PDB entry 4L10 | X-ray diffraction, 1.70 A resolution | chains A and C

== Chain A ==
Name: Tankyrase-2
Organism: Homo sapiens
Notes: EC 2.4.2.30; fragment: C-terminal fragment
UniProtKB: Q9H2K2 (TNKS2_HUMAN); numbering as in UniProt (aligned over 946-1113)
Chain sequence (191 residues; numbered 923 to 1113; the number before each row is that of its first residue):
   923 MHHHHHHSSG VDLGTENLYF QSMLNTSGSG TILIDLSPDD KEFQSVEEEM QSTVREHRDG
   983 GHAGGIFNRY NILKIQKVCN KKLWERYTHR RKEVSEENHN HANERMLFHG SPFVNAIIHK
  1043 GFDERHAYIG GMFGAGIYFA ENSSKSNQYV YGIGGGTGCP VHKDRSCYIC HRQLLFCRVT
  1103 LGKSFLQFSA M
Disordered / not traced: 923-951, 1113
Construct notes: expression tag (923-945)
Metal / ion sites: Zn2+: Cys-1081, His-1084, Cys-1089, Cys-1092
Small-molecule neighbours: 2-(4-methoxyphenyl)-4H-chromen-4-one (A63): Phe-1030, His-1031, Gly-1032, Ser-1033, Phe-1035, Arg-1047, His-1048, Ala-1049, Tyr-1050, Tyr-1060, Phe-1061, Ala-1062, Lys-1067, Ser-1068, Tyr-1071, Ile-1075
Swiss-Prot annotation at these positions:
  - binding site (Zn(2+)): Cys-1081, His-1084, Cys-1089, Cys-1092
  - mutagenesis: Met-1054 (M1054V: Loss of activity)

== Chain C ==
Name: Tankyrase-2
Organism: Homo sapiens
Notes: EC 2.4.2.30; fragment: C-terminal fragment
UniProtKB: Q9H2K2 (TNKS2_HUMAN); residues 1114-1162 here = UniProt positions 1114-1162
Chain sequence (49 residues; each row starts with the number of its first residue):
  1114 KMAHSPPGHH SVTGRPSVNG LALAEYVIYR GEQAYPEYLI TYQIMRPEG
Disordered / not traced: 1114, 1162

== How chain A and chain C interact ==
Pairs across the interface - 153 pairs, chain A then chain C:
  Leu-958(A) / Tyr-1151(C)  hydrophobic
  Glu-964(A) / Tyr-1151(C)  hydrogen bond
  Val-968(A) / Tyr-1151(C)
  Val-968(A) / Ile-1153(C)  hydrophobic
  Met-972(A) / Tyr-1155(C)  hydrophobic
  Arg-977(A) / Asn-1132(C)
  Arg-977(A) / Leu-1134(C)
  Arg-977(A) / Ala-1135(C)
  Arg-980(A) / Val-1131(C)
  Gly-986(A) / Ile-1157(C)
  Ile-988(A) / Met-1158(C)
  Ile-988(A) / Pro-1160(C)
  Phe-989(A) / Ile-1157(C)  hydrophobic
  Phe-989(A) / Met-1158(C)
  Asn-990(A) / Pro-1160(C)
  Arg-991(A) / Met-1158(C)  hydrogen bond (backbone-backbone)
  Tyr-992(A) / Tyr-1155(C)  hydrophobic
  Tyr-992(A) / Gln-1156(C)
  Tyr-992(A) / Met-1158(C)
  Asn-993(A) / Tyr-1155(C)
  Asn-993(A) / Gln-1156(C)  hydrogen bond (backbone-backbone)
  Asn-993(A) / Met-1158(C)
  Ile-994(A) / Thr-1154(C)
  Leu-995(A) / Thr-1154(C)  hydrogen bond (backbone-backbone)
  Leu-995(A) / Tyr-1155(C)
  Leu-995(A) / Gln-1156(C)
  Lys-996(A) / Leu-1152(C)
  Lys-996(A) / Ile-1153(C)
  Lys-996(A) / Thr-1154(C)  hydrogen bond (backbone-backbone)
  Ile-997(A) / Leu-1152(C)
  Gln-998(A) / Glu-1150(C)
  Gln-998(A) / Tyr-1151(C)
  Gln-998(A) / Leu-1152(C)  hydrogen bond (backbone-backbone)
  Lys-999(A) / Glu-1150(C)
  Lys-999(A) / Tyr-1151(C)
  Val-1000(A) / Tyr-1148(C)  hydrogen bond (backbone-side chain)
  Val-1000(A) / Pro-1149(C)
  Val-1000(A) / Glu-1150(C)  hydrogen bond (backbone-backbone)
  Val-1000(A) / Leu-1152(C)
  Cys-1001(A) / Tyr-1148(C)
  Asn-1002(A) / Tyr-1148(C)  hydrogen bond (backbone-side chain)
  Leu-1005(A) / Tyr-1148(C)
  Trp-1006(A) / Tyr-1148(C)
  Trp-1006(A) / Glu-1150(C)
  Arg-1008(A) / Glu-1145(C)
  Tyr-1009(A) / Glu-1145(C)
  Tyr-1009(A) / Gln-1146(C)
  Tyr-1009(A) / Ala-1147(C)
  Tyr-1009(A) / Tyr-1148(C)  hydrophobic
  Arg-1012(A) / His-1123(C)
  Arg-1012(A) / Arg-1143(C)
  Arg-1012(A) / Glu-1145(C)
  Arg-1012(A) / Gln-1146(C)  hydrogen bond
  Val-1016(A) / His-1123(C)
  Glu-1019(A) / His-1123(C)  salt bridge
  Arg-1027(A) / Tyr-1139(C)  hydrogen bond
  Leu-1029(A) / Tyr-1139(C)  hydrophobic
  Val-1036(A) / Leu-1152(C)  hydrophobic
  Phe-1044(A) / Gly-1144(C)
  Phe-1044(A) / Ala-1147(C)  hydrophobic
  Glu-1046(A) / Met-1115(C)
  Phe-1055(A) / Gly-1127(C)
  Phe-1055(A) / Val-1140(C)  hydrophobic
  Phe-1055(A) / Tyr-1142(C)  hydrogen bond (backbone-side chain)
  Ala-1057(A) / Met-1115(C)
  Ala-1057(A) / Ala-1116(C)  hydrogen bond (backbone-backbone)
  Ala-1057(A) / Tyr-1142(C)
  Gly-1058(A) / Val-1140(C)
  Gly-1058(A) / Ile-1141(C)
  Gly-1058(A) / Tyr-1142(C)
  Ile-1059(A) / Met-1115(C)  hydrophobic
  Ile-1059(A) / Tyr-1139(C)
  Ile-1059(A) / Val-1140(C)
  Ile-1059(A) / Ile-1141(C)  hydrogen bond (backbone-backbone)
  Ile-1059(A) / Gly-1144(C)
  Tyr-1060(A) / Tyr-1139(C)
  Tyr-1060(A) / Val-1140(C)  hydrophobic
  Phe-1061(A) / Glu-1138(C)
  Phe-1061(A) / Tyr-1139(C)  hydrogen bond (backbone-backbone)
  Phe-1061(A) / Ile-1141(C)  hydrophobic
  Phe-1061(A) / Ala-1147(C)  hydrophobic
  Glu-1063(A) / Leu-1136(C)
  Glu-1063(A) / Ala-1137(C)  hydrogen bond (backbone-backbone)
  Glu-1063(A) / Tyr-1139(C)  hydrogen bond
  Asn-1064(A) / Ala-1135(C)
  Asn-1064(A) / Leu-1136(C)  hydrogen bond (side chain-backbone)
  Lys-1067(A) / Glu-1138(C)
  Asn-1069(A) / Tyr-1155(C)  hydrogen bond
  Asn-1069(A) / Ile-1157(C)
  Val-1072(A) / Tyr-1155(C)
  Ser-1088(A) / Ile-1157(C)
  Cys-1089(A) / Ile-1157(C)
  Tyr-1090(A) / Gln-1156(C)
  Tyr-1090(A) / Ile-1157(C)
  Tyr-1090(A) / Met-1158(C)
  Tyr-1090(A) / Arg-1159(C)
  Ile-1091(A) / Gln-1156(C)  hydrogen bond (backbone-side chain)
  Cys-1092(A) / Gln-1156(C)
  His-1093(A) / Tyr-1155(C)
  His-1093(A) / Gln-1156(C)
  Arg-1094(A) / Ile-1153(C)
  Arg-1094(A) / Thr-1154(C)
  Arg-1094(A) / Tyr-1155(C)  hydrogen bond (backbone-backbone)
  Arg-1094(A) / Ile-1157(C)
  Gln-1095(A) / Leu-1152(C)
  Gln-1095(A) / Ile-1153(C)
  Gln-1095(A) / Thr-1154(C)  hydrogen bond
  Gln-1095(A) / Tyr-1155(C)
  Leu-1096(A) / Tyr-1151(C)
  Leu-1096(A) / Leu-1152(C)
  Leu-1096(A) / Ile-1153(C)  hydrogen bond (backbone-backbone)
  Leu-1096(A) / Tyr-1155(C)
  Leu-1097(A) / Tyr-1151(C)
  Leu-1097(A) / Leu-1152(C)  hydrophobic
  Phe-1098(A) / Glu-1150(C)  hydrogen bond (backbone-backbone)
  Phe-1098(A) / Tyr-1151(C)  hydrogen bond (backbone-backbone)
  Cys-1099(A) / Tyr-1148(C)
  Cys-1099(A) / Pro-1149(C)  hydrophobic
  Arg-1100(A) / Ala-1147(C)
  Arg-1100(A) / Tyr-1148(C)  hydrogen bond (backbone-backbone)
  Arg-1100(A) / Glu-1150(C)  salt bridge
  Val-1101(A) / Ile-1141(C)  hydrophobic
  Val-1101(A) / Gln-1146(C)
  Thr-1102(A) / Ile-1141(C)
  Thr-1102(A) / Gln-1146(C)  hydrogen bond (backbone-backbone)
  Leu-1103(A) / His-1123(C)
  Leu-1103(A) / Ser-1124(C)  hydrogen bond (backbone-side chain)
  Leu-1103(A) / Tyr-1139(C)  hydrophobic
  Gly-1104(A) / His-1123(C)
  Lys-1105(A) / Gly-1121(C)
  Lys-1105(A) / His-1122(C)
  Lys-1105(A) / His-1123(C)  hydrogen bond (backbone-backbone)
  Lys-1105(A) / Ser-1124(C)
  Ser-1106(A) / His-1122(C)
  Ser-1106(A) / Ser-1124(C)  hydrogen bond
  Ser-1106(A) / Val-1125(C)
  Ser-1106(A) / Thr-1126(C)  hydrogen bond
  Phe-1107(A) / Pro-1119(C)  hydrophobic
  Phe-1107(A) / His-1122(C)
  Phe-1107(A) / Ser-1124(C)  hydrogen bond (backbone-backbone)
  Phe-1107(A) / Val-1125(C)
  Phe-1107(A) / Thr-1126(C)  hydrogen bond (backbone-backbone)
  Leu-1108(A) / Thr-1126(C)
  Leu-1108(A) / Arg-1128(C)
  Gln-1109(A) / Thr-1126(C)  hydrogen bond (backbone-backbone)
  Gln-1109(A) / Gly-1127(C)
  Gln-1109(A) / Arg-1128(C)  hydrogen bond (backbone-backbone)
  Phe-1110(A) / Arg-1128(C)
  Ser-1111(A) / Arg-1128(C)  hydrogen bond (backbone-backbone)
  Ser-1111(A) / Pro-1129(C)
  Ser-1111(A) / Ser-1130(C)  hydrogen bond (backbone-backbone)
  Ala-1112(A) / Ser-1130(C)  hydrogen bond (backbone-side chain)
  Ala-1112(A) / Val-1131(C)  hydrophobic
Also at the interface, not in a pair above, chain A (83 interface residues in all): Leu-955, Thr-975, Glu-978, Gly-987, Glu-1015, Asn-1020, Met-1028, Phe-1030, Ile-1039, Ile-1040, Asp-1045, Ala-1049, Ala-1062
Also at the interface, not in a pair above, chain C (43 interface residues in all): Glu-1161

== In short ==
The interface between chain A and chain C involves 83 residues on one side and 43 on the other, with 38
hydrogen bonds and 2 salt bridges. Polar pairs include Glu-1019(A)/His-1123(C), Arg-1100(A)/Glu-1150(C) and
Glu-964(A)/Tyr-1151(C). Chain A binds 2-(4-methoxyphenyl)-4H-chromen-4-one.
Chain A is Tankyrase-2 and chain C is Tankyrase-2, both from Homo sapiens; the structure, Tankyrase 2 in
complex with 4'-methoxy flavone, was determined by X-ray diffraction together with 4KZL, 4KZQ, 4KZU, 4L09,
4L0B, 4L0I and 10 further entries from the same study.
